2VLR - chains C and E of the 5 polymer chains in the assembly; structure by X-ray diffraction, 2.30 A resolution.

Chain C:
Name: Flu matrix peptide
Amino-acid sequence (9 residues; each row starts with the number of its first residue):
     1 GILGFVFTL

Chain E:
Name: JM22 TCR beta chain
Source organism: Homo sapiens
Amino-acid sequence (244 residues; row label = number of the first residue in the row):
     1 MVDGGITQSP KYLFRKEGQN VTLSCEQNLN HDAMYWYRQD PGQGLRLIYY SQIVNDFQKG
    61 DIAEGYSVSR EKKESFPLTV TSAQKNPTAF YLCASSSRAS YEQYFGPGTR LTVTEDLKNV
   121 FPPEVAVFEP SEAEISHTQK ATLVCLATGF YPDHVELSWW VNGKEVHSGV STDPQPLKEQ
   181 PALNDSRYSL SSRLRVSATF WQNPRNHFRC QVQFYGLSEN DEWTQDRAKP VTQIVSAEAW
   241 GRAD
Disordered / not traced: 1-4
Disulfides: C25-C93, C145-C210

Interface between chain C and chain E:
Pairs across the interface - 6 pairs, chain C then chain E:
  G4(C) - Q52(E)  hydrogen bond (backbone-side chain)
  F5(C) - Q52(E)
  F5(C) - S100(E)
  V6(C) - Q52(E)  hydrogen bond (backbone-side chain)
  T8(C) - D32(E)  hydrogen bond
  T8(C) - I53(E)
Also at the interface, not in a pair above, chain C (5 interface residues in all): F7
Also at the interface, not in a pair above, chain E (6 interface residues in all): R98, A99

Summary:
5 residues of chain C and 6 residues of chain E are in contact; the contacts include 3 hydrogen bonds. Polar
contacts include G4(C)-Q52(E), V6(C)-Q52(E) and T8(C)-D32(E).
Here chain C is Flu matrix peptide and chain E is JM22 TCR beta chain (Homo sapiens). Entry 2VLR (The
Structural Dynamics and Energetics of an Immunodominant T-cell Receptor are Programmed by its Vbeta Domain)
was determined by X-ray diffraction (same publication as 2VLJ, 2VLK, 2VLL and 2VLM).
